PDB entry 5URG | X-ray diffraction, 2.30 A resolution | chain A

# Chain A
Name: NADPH--cytochrome P450 reductase
Organism: Rattus norvegicus
Notes: EC 1.6.2.4
Reference sequence: P00388 (NCPR_RAT); residues 57-678 here = UniProt positions 57-678
Sequence (622 residues; numbered 57 to 678; the number before each row is that of its first residue):
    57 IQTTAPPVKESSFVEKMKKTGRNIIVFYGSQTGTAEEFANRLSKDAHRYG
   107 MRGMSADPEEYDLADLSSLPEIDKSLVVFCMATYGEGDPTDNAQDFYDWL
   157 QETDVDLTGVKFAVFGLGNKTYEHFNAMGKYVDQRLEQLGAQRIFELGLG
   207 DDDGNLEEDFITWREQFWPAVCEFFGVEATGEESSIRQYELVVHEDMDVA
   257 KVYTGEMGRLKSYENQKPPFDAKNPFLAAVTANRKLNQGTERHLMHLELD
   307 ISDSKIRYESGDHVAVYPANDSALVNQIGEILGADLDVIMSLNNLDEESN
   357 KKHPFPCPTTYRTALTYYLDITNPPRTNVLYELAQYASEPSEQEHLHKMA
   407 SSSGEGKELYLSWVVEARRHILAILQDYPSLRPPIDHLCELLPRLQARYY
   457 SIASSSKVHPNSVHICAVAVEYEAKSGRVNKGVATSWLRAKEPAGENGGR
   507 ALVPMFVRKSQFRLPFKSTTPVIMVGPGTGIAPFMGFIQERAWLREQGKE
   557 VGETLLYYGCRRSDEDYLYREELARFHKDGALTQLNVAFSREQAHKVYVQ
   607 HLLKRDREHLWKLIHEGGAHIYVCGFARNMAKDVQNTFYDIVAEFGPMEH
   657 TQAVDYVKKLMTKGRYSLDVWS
Unresolved in the structure: 57-61, 238-240, 501-504
Differences from the reference sequence: engineered mutation Phe632 (Asp in P00388)
Small-molecule neighbours:
  - FAD (flavin-adenine dinucleotide): His319, Thr378, Arg424, Arg454, Tyr455, Tyr456, Ser457, Cys472, Ala473, Val474, Val476, Tyr478, Lys487, Gly488, Val489, Ala490, Thr491, Arg514, Thr535, Ala538, Phe632, Asp675, Trp677
  - FMN (flavin mononucleotide): Gly85, Ser86, Gln87, Thr88, Gly89, Thr90, Ala91, Glu92, Ala138, Thr139, Tyr140, Gly141, Glu142, Gly143, Leu173, Gly174, Asn175, Tyr178, His180, Phe181, Asn182, Asp208, Leu212
  - NADP (NAP; NADP nicotinamide-adenine-dinucleotide phosphate): Arg298, Val474, Pro533, Gly534, Thr535, Gly565, Cys566, Arg567, Asp572, Ser596, Arg597, Lys602, Tyr604, Val605, Gln606, Phe632, Ala633, Asn635, Met636, Asp639
Curated features (UniProtKB/Swiss-Prot):
  - binding site (FMN): Ser86 to Ala91, Ala138 to Gly141, Leu173 to Asn182, Asp208
  - binding site (NADP(+)): Arg298, Thr535, Ser596, Arg597, Lys602 to Gln606, Asp639
  - binding site (FAD): Arg424, Arg454 to Ser457, Cys472 to Val474, Tyr478, Gly488 to Thr491, Trp677
From the paper describing this entry:
  - binding site for flavin-adenine dinucleotide: Trp677
  - contacts within the chain: Phe632-Trp677, Arg634-Ser678, Asp675-Trp677 (hydrogen bond)
  - binding site for NADP: Phe632
  - conformationally variable residues (loop rearrangement): Phe632
  - catalytic residues: Asp675 (citing earlier work)
  - mutagenesis - R634A: increased catalytic activity on P450
  - mutagenesis - R634A: unchanged catalytic activity on cytochrome c

# Summary
Chain A binds flavin mononucleotide, flavin-adenine dinucleotide and NADP. From UniProt: 21 FMN-binding
residues, 10 NADP+-binding residues and 14 FAD-binding residues. The paper reports the catalytic residue
Asp675; R634A increases catalytic activity on P450.
Chain A is NADPH--cytochrome P450 reductase (Rattus norvegicus); the structure, rat CYPOR D632F mutant, was
determined by X-ray diffraction (same publication as 5URD, 5URE, 5URH and 5URI).
